Entry 7B0I (X-ray diffraction, 3.00 A resolution); this record covers chains B and C of the 4 polymer chains in the assembly.

== Chain B ==
Protein: Splicing factor 3B subunit 5
From: Homo sapiens
Reference sequence: Q9BWJ5 (SF3B5_HUMAN); numbering as in UniProt (aligned over 1-86)
Amino-acid sequence (86 residues; row label = number of the first residue in the row):
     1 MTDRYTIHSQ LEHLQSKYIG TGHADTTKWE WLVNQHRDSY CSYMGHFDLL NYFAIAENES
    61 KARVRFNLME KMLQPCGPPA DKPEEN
Unresolved in the structure: 1-14, 80-86
Curated features (UniProtKB/Swiss-Prot):
  - site (Interaction with RNA): Tyr5, Gly20
  - modified residue: Thr2 (N-acetylthreonine), Ser9 (Phosphoserine), Lys17 (N6-acetyllysine)

== Chain C ==
Protein: Splicing factor 3B subunit 1
From: Homo sapiens
Reference sequence: O75533 (SF3B1_HUMAN); residue numbers follow UniProt; this construct covers 453-1304
Amino-acid sequence (852 residues; each row starts with the number of its first residue):
   453 MKSVNDQPSG NLPFLKPDDI QYFDKLLVDV DESTLSPEEQ KERKIMKLLL KIKNGTPPMR
   513 KAALRQITDK AREFGAGPLF NQILPLLMSP TLEDQERHLL VKVIDRILYK LDDLVRPYVH
   573 KILVVIEPLL IDEDYYARVE GREIISNLAK AAGLATMIST MRPDIDNMDE YVRNTTARAF
   633 AVVASALGIP SLLPFLKAVC KSKKSWQARH TGIKIVQQIA ILMGCAILPH LRSLVEIIEH
   693 GLVDEQQKVR TISALAIAAL AEAATPYGIE SFDSVLKPLW KGIRQHRGKG LAAFLKAIGY
   753 LIPLMDAEYA NYYTREVMLI LIREFQSPDE EMKKIVLKVV KQCCGTDGVE ANYIKTEILP
   813 PFFKHFWQHR MALDRRNYRQ LVDTTVELAN KVGAAEIISR IVDDLKDEAE QYRKMVMETI
   873 EKIMGNLGAA DIDHKLEEQL IDGILYAFQE QTTEDSVMLN GFGTVVNALG KRVKPYLPQI
   933 CGTVLWRLNN KSAKVRQQAA DLISRTAVVM KTCQEEKLMG HLGVVLYEYL GEEYPEVLGS
   993 ILGALKAIVN VIGMHKMTPP IKDLLPRLTP ILKNRHEKVQ ENCIDLVGRI ADRGAEYVSA
  1053 REWMRICFEL LELLKAHKKA IRRATVNTFG YIAKAIGPHD VLATLLNNLK VQERQNRVCT
  1113 TVAIAIVAET CSPFTVLPAL MNEYRVPELN VQNGVLKSLS FLFEYIGEMG KDYIYAVTPL
  1173 LEDALMDRDL VHRQTASAVV QHMSLGVYGF GCEDSLNHLL NYVWPNVFET SPHVIQAVMG
  1233 ALEGLRVAIG PCRMLQYCLQ GLFHPARKVR DVYWKIYNSI YIGSQDALIA HYPRIYNDDK
  1293 NTYIRYELDY IL
Unresolved in the structure: 453-462
Residues lining bound ligands: spliceostatin A (form II) (SJT): Leu1066, Lys1067, Ala1068, His1069, Arg1074, Arg1075, Val1078, Val1110, Cys1111, Val1114, Phe1153, Tyr1157
Curated features (UniProtKB/Swiss-Prot):
  - region: Gly529 to Arg568 (Interaction with SF3B14), Gln547 to His550 (Interaction with PHF5A), Glu1156, Tyr1157 (Interaction with PHF5A)
  - site: Pro469 (Interaction with RNA), Tyr587 (Interaction with RNA), Glu592 (Interaction with PHF5A), Lys602 (Interaction with SF3B3), Cys677 (Interaction with SF3B3), Cys1035 (Interaction with RNA), Tyr1049 (Interaction with RNA), Leu1141 (Interaction with RNA), Glu1205 (Interaction with SF3B3)
  - modified residue: Ser488 (Phosphoserine), Lys554 (N6-acetyllysine), Lys562 (N6-acetyllysine)
  - mutagenesis: Lys700 (K700E: Does not affect the stability of the SF3B complex interaction with U2AF65. Does not decrease the affinity to RNA)
From the paper describing this entry:
  - mutagenesis - V1078A, V1078I: increased growth in response to SSA and SD6

== Interface between chain B and chain C ==
Pairs across the interface (49; chain B residue first):
  Gln15(B) - Ile1274(C)
  Tyr18(B) - Ile1274(C)  hydrophobic
  Gly20(B) - Tyr1273(C)
  Thr21(B) - Asn1270(C)  hydrogen bond
  Gly22(B) - Trp1266(C)
  Gly22(B) - Asn1270(C)  hydrogen bond (backbone-side chain)
  His23(B) - Trp1266(C)
  Ala24(B) - Arg1262(C)  hydrogen bond (backbone-side chain)
  Ala24(B) - Asp1263(C)
  Asp25(B) - Arg1259(C)  salt bridge
  Thr26(B) - Phe1255(C)
  Thr26(B) - Trp1266(C)
  Lys28(B) - Ile1287(C)
  Lys28(B) - Tyr1295(C)
  Trp29(B) - Asn1293(C)
  Trp29(B) - Tyr1295(C)
  Trp31(B) - Leu1251(C)  hydrophobic
  Trp31(B) - Phe1255(C)  hydrophobic
  Trp31(B) - Tyr1269(C)  hydrogen bond
  Leu32(B) - Ile1287(C)  hydrophobic
  Leu32(B) - Tyr1295(C)  hydrophobic
  Gln35(B) - Tyr1284(C)
  His36(B) - Tyr1295(C)  hydrogen bond (side chain-backbone)
  His36(B) - Ile1296(C)
  His36(B) - Arg1297(C)
  Asp38(B) - Tyr1273(C)  hydrogen bond
  Asp38(B) - Gln1277(C)
  Asp38(B) - Ile1281(C)
  Ser39(B) - Ile1281(C)
  Ser39(B) - Arg1297(C)  hydrogen bond
  Ser42(B) - Asp1278(C)  hydrogen bond
  Ser42(B) - Ile1281(C)
  Tyr43(B) - Leu1300(C)
  His46(B) - Asp1278(C)  salt bridge
  Tyr52(B) - Tyr1302(C)  hydrogen bond (side chain-backbone)
  Tyr52(B) - Ile1303(C)
  Tyr52(B) - Leu1304(C)  hydrogen bond (side chain-backbone)
  Phe53(B) - Glu1299(C)
  Phe53(B) - Tyr1302(C)  hydrophobic
  Ile55(B) - Leu1304(C)  hydrophobic
  Ala56(B) - Tyr1302(C)  hydrophobic
  Ala56(B) - Leu1304(C)  hydrophobic
  Glu57(B) - Tyr1302(C)  hydrogen bond
  Lys71(B) - Glu1299(C)  salt bridge
  Cys76(B) - Asn1293(C)  hydrogen bond (backbone-side chain)
  Cys76(B) - Thr1294(C)  hydrogen bond (backbone-backbone)
  Cys76(B) - Tyr1295(C)  hydrophobic
  Gly77(B) - Asn1293(C)
  Pro78(B) - Asn1293(C)  hydrogen bond (backbone-side chain)
Other interface residues (no listed pair), chain B (33 interface residues in all): Thr27, Tyr40, Leu68, Pro75
Other interface residues (no listed pair), chain C (26 interface residues in all): Leu1254

== Summary ==
The interface between chain B and chain C involves 33 residues on one side and 26 on the other; the contacts
include 14 hydrogen bonds and 3 salt bridges. Polar pairs include Asp25(B)-Arg1259(C), His46(B)-Asp1278(C) and
Lys71(B)-Glu1299(C). The paper reports that V1078A and V1078I of chain C increase growth in response to SSA
and SD6.
Chain B is Splicing factor 3B subunit 5 and chain C is Splicing factor 3B subunit 1, both from Homo sapiens;
the structure, Structure of a minimal SF3B core in complex with spliceostatin A (form II), was determined by
X-ray diffraction together with 7B91, 7B92, 7B9C, 7OMF, 7ONB and 7OPI from the same study.
